5C7E - chains A and G of the 8 polymer chains in the assembly; structure by X-ray diffraction, 3.10 A resolution.

# Chain A
Name: ASPR2 protein
Source organism: Oryza sativa
Notes: fragment: N-terminal domain
UniProt: Q5NBT9 (Q5NBT9_ORYSJ); residue numbers follow UniProt; this construct covers 1-209
Sequence (209 residues; numbered 1 to 209; the number before each row is that of its first residue):
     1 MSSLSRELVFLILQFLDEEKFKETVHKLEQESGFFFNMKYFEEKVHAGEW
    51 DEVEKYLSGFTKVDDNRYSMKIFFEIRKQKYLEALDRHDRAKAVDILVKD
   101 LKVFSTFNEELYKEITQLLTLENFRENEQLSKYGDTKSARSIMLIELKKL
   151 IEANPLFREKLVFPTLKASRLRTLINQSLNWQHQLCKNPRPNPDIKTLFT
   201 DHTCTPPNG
Unresolved in the structure: 206-209
Ion coordination: Zn2+: His-183, Cys-186, His-202, Cys-204
Curated features (UniProtKB/Swiss-Prot):
  - mutagenesis: Arg-67 (R67A: Loss of interaction with EAR motif-containing full-length proteins), Tyr-68 (Y68A: Loss of interaction with EAR motif-containing full-length proteins), Lys-71 (K71A: Loss of interaction with EAR motif-containing full-length proteins), Phe-74 (F74A: Loss of interaction with EAR motif-containing full-length proteins), Phe-104 (F104A: Loss of interaction with EAR motif-containing full-length proteins), Leu-111 (L111A: Loss of interaction with EAR motif-containing full-length proteins), Leu-118 (L118A: Loss of interaction with EAR motif-containing full-length proteins), Leu-130 (L130A: Loss of interaction with EAR motif-containing full-length proteins), Leu-150 (L150A: Loss of interaction with EAR motif-containing full-length proteins), Asn-176 (N176H: Aggregates formation)
What the authors report for this chain:
  - mutagenesis - N176H: decreased stability

# Chain G
Name: Auxin-responsive protein IAA10
UniProt: Q38828 (IAA10_ARATH); residue numbers follow UniProt; this construct covers 41-51
Sequence (11 residues; numbered 41 to 51; the number before each row is that of its first residue):
    41 SETELDLALGL
Unresolved in the structure: 51
Curated features (UniProtKB/Swiss-Prot):
  - motif: Leu-45 to Leu-49 (EAR-like (transcriptional repression))

# Interface between chain A and chain G
Contacting residue pairs (23; chain A residue first):
  Arg-67(A) with Leu-45(G)
  Tyr-68(A) with Leu-45(G), hydrophobic
  Met-70(A) with Leu-47(G), hydrophobic
  Lys-71(A) with Glu-44(G), salt bridge; Leu-45(G); Asp-46(G), hydrogen bond (side chain-backbone); Leu-47(G)
  Phe-74(A) with Leu-47(G), hydrophobic; Ala-48(G)
  Lys-78(A) with Ala-48(G), hydrogen bond (side chain-backbone); Leu-49(G), hydrogen bond (side chain-backbone); Gly-50(G)
  Asn-108(A) with Leu-47(G)
  Leu-111(A) with Leu-47(G); Ala-48(G), hydrophobic; Leu-49(G)
  Glu-114(A) with Leu-49(G)
  Ile-115(A) with Leu-49(G), hydrophobic
  Gln-129(A) with Leu-49(G)
  Leu-130(A) with Leu-49(G)
  Glu-146(A) with Glu-44(G)
  Leu-150(A) with Glu-44(G); Leu-45(G), hydrophobic
Also at the interface, not in a pair above, chain A (19 interface residues in all): Glu-75, Phe-104, Leu-118, Asn-127, Lys-149
Also at the interface, not in a pair above, chain G (8 interface residues in all): Thr-43
The authors on this interface:
  - hot spots on chain G (mutagenesis) - L45A, D46A, L47A, L49A: decreased binding to ASPR2 protein (chain A)

# In short
Chain A and chain G form an interface of 19 and 8 residues respectively; the contacts include 3 hydrogen bonds
and 1 salt bridge. Polar contacts include Lys-71(A)/Glu-44(G), Lys-71(A)/Asp-46(G) and Lys-78(A)/Ala-48(G).
From the paper: L45A, D46A and L47A of chain G, among others, reduce binding to ASPR2 protein (chain A); N176H
of chain A reduces stability.
Chain A is ASPR2 protein (Oryza sativa) and chain G is Auxin-responsive protein IAA10; the structure, Crystal
structure of the rice Topless related protein 2 (TPR2) N-terminal domain (1-209) in complex with ..., was
determined by X-ray diffraction, deposited together with 4ZHE, 5C6Q, 5C6V and 5C7F.
